PDB entry 8TB9 | electron microscopy, 4.00 A resolution | chains I and T of the 17 polymer chains in the assembly

Chain I:
Protein: Histone H3.2
Source organism: Xenopus laevis
UniProtKB: P84233 (H32_XENLA); residues 0-135 here correspond to UniProt positions 1-136 (UniProt number = residue number + 1)
Sequence (136 residues; numbered 0 to 135; the number before each row is that of its first residue; numbering starts at 0):
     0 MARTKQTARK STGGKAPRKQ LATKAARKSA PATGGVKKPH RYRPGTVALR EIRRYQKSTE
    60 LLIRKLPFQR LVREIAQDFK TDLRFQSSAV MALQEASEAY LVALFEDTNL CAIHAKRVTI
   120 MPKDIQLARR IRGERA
Disordered / not traced: 0-21
Sequence notes: conflict Ala-102 (Gly103 in P84233)
Swiss-Prot annotation at these positions:
  - modified residue: Arg-2 (Asymmetric dimethylarginine), Thr-3 (Phosphothreonine), Lys-4 (Allysine), Gln-5 (5-glutamyl dopamine), Thr-6 (Phosphothreonine), Arg-8 (Citrulline), Lys-9 (N6,N6,N6-trimethyllysine), Ser-10 (ADP-ribosylserine), Thr-11 (Phosphothreonine), Lys-14 (N6-(2-hydroxyisobutyryl)lysine), Arg-17 (Asymmetric dimethylarginine), Lys-18 (N6-(2-hydroxyisobutyryl)lysine), Lys-23 (N6-(2-hydroxyisobutyryl)lysine), Arg-26 (Citrulline), Lys-27 (N6,N6,N6-trimethyllysine), Ser-28 (ADP-ribosylserine), Lys-36 (N6,N6,N6-trimethyllysine), Lys-37 (N6-methyllysine), Tyr-41 (Phosphotyrosine), Lys-56 (N6,N6,N6-trimethyllysine) and 8 more in UniProt
  - lipidation: Cys-110 (S-palmitoyl cysteine)

Chain T:
Molecule: 215-nt DNA strand
Sequence (215 nucleotides; each row starts with the number of its first residue):
     6 GACTGTGTGC CCGTCAGACG CTGCGCCGCC GGCGGCCGGA GAATCCCGGT GCCGAGGCCG
    66 CCCTATTGGT CGTAGACAGC CCCAGCACCG CCTAAACGCA CGTACGCGCC GTCCCCCGCG
   126 TTTTAACCGC CAAGGGGATT ACCCCCCAGT CCCCAGGCAC GTGCCAGATA TATACATCCC
   186 GTACGCACGC ACATCATTCG ATCGGAGCTC CCGAT
Disordered / not traced: 6-14, 208-220

Interface between chain I and chain T:
Contacting residue pairs - 22 pairs, chain I then chain T:
  Lys-36(I) / DA45(T)  phosphate contact
  Lys-36(I) / DG46(T)  salt bridge to the phosphate
  His-39(I) / DA47(T)  sugar contact
  Arg-40(I) / DG123(T)  hydrogen bond to the base
  Arg-40(I) / DC124(T)  sugar contact
  Tyr-41(I) / DA47(T)  hydrogen bond to the sugar
  Tyr-41(I) / DC124(T)  hydrogen bond to the phosphate
  Pro-43(I) / DG123(T)  phosphate contact
  Gly-44(I) / DG123(T)  hydrogen bond to the phosphate
  Val-46(I) / DG123(T)  phosphate contact
  Val-46(I) / DC124(T)  phosphate contact
  Ala-47(I) / DG123(T)  hydrogen bond to the phosphate
  Arg-49(I) / DA48(T)  hydrogen bond to the phosphate
  Arg-49(I) / DT49(T)  salt bridge to the phosphate
  Arg-63(I) / DC132(T)  salt bridge to the phosphate
  Lys-64(I) / DC132(T)  hydrogen bond to the phosphate
  Leu-65(I) / DA131(T)  phosphate contact
  Leu-65(I) / DC132(T)  hydrogen bond to the phosphate
  Arg-69(I) / DA131(T)  salt bridge to the phosphate
  Asp-81(I) / DG141(T)  phosphate contact
  Arg-83(I) / DG141(T)  sugar contact
  Lys-115(I) / DG113(T)  salt bridge to the phosphate
Also at the interface, not in a pair above, chain I (20 interface residues in all): Arg-42, Arg-53, Pro-66, Gln-85
Also at the interface, not in a pair above, chain T (13 interface residues in all): DG140, DA143

Summary:
Chain I and chain T form an interface of 20 and 13 residues respectively; the contacts include 8 hydrogen
bonds and 5 salt bridges. Polar contacts include Arg-40(I)/DG123(T), Tyr-41(I)/DA47(T) and Tyr-41(I)/DC124(T).
Chain I is Histone H3.2 (Xenopus laevis) and chain T is a 215-nt DNA strand; the structure, PRC2-J119-450
monomer bound to H1-nucleosome, was determined by electron microscopy (same publication as 8T9G and 8TAS).
